Entry 6SLL (X-ray diffraction, 1.20 A resolution); this record covers chains A and B.

# Chain A (and B)
Molecule: L-2,4-diaminobutyric acid acetyltransferase
Organism: Geobacillus sp. (strain Y412MC10)
Notes: EC 2.3.1.178; chain B of this document is another copy of the same molecule, construct and numbering; everything in this record applies to it too
UniProt: D3EKC1 (D3EKC1_GEOS4); residue numbers follow UniProt; this construct covers 1-170
Sequence (186 residues; each row starts with the number of its first residue; numbers below 1 keep their minus sign (Trp-9 is residue -9)):
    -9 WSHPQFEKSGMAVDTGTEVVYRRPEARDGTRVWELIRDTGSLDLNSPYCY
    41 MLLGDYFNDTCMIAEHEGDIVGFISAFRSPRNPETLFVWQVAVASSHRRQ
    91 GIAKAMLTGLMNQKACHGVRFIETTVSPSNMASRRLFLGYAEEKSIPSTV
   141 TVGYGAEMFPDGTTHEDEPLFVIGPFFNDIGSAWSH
Unresolved in the structure: -9 to 5, 170-176 (chain B: -9 to 5, 172-176)
Construct notes: expression tag (-9 to 0, 171-176)
Ion coordination: Mg2+ near Val116 (its only coordinating residue here)
Residues lining bound ligands:
  - coenzyme A (COA): Thr29, Ser31, Leu32, Val81, Ala82, Val83, Arg88, Arg89, Gln90, Gly91, Ile92, Ala93, Lys94, Asn120, Ala122, Ser123, Arg125, Leu126
  - 2,4-diaminobutyric acid (DAB): Leu32, Asp33, Trp79, Gln80, Thr114, Thr115, Glu158
Reported in the primary citation:
  - self-association interface (contacts with another copy of this molecule): Tyr38
  - binding site for coenzyme A: Ser31, Asn120
  - binding site for 2,4-diaminobutyric acid: Tyr38
  - conformationally variable residues (side-chain flip): Asn120, Ser123
  - mutagenesis - D33A, H155A: decreased catalytic activity on 2,4-diaminobutyric acid
  - mutagenesis - Y38A, Q80A, T115A, E158A: abolished catalytic activity on 2,4-diaminobutyric acid
  - mutagenesis - Y38A, Q80A, T115A: decreased catalytic activity

# How chain A and chain B interact
Contacting residue pairs (74):
  Ala16(A) - Tyr144(B)  hydrophobic
  Ala16(A) - Met148(B)
  Arg17(A) - Met148(B)
  Thr20(A) - Met148(B)  hydrogen bond (side chain-backbone)
  Thr20(A) - Phe149(B)
  Thr20(A) - Pro150(B)
  Trp23(A) - Pro150(B)  hydrophobic
  Asp33(A) - Ser36(B)
  Asp33(A) - Tyr38(B)
  Leu34(A) - Ser36(B)
  Asn35(A) - Asn35(B)
  Asn35(A) - Ser36(B)  hydrogen bond
  Asn35(A) - Cys39(B)
  Ser36(A) - Asp33(B)
  Ser36(A) - Leu34(B)
  Ser36(A) - Asn35(B)  hydrogen bond
  Pro37(A) - Pro150(B)  hydrophobic
  Tyr38(A) - Asp33(B)
  Tyr38(A) - Phe77(B)
  Tyr38(A) - Trp79(B)
  Tyr38(A) - Thr115(B)  hydrogen bond
  Tyr38(A) - Tyr144(B)  hydrophobic
  Tyr38(A) - Glu158(B)
  Cys39(A) - Asn35(B)
  Cys39(A) - Trp79(B)  hydrophobic
  Met41(A) - Met148(B)
  Met41(A) - Phe149(B)  hydrophobic
  Leu42(A) - Phe77(B)  hydrophobic
  Leu42(A) - Trp79(B)
  Leu42(A) - Tyr144(B)
  Asp45(A) - Arg71(B)  salt bridge
  Asp45(A) - Tyr144(B)  hydrogen bond
  Tyr46(A) - Phe67(B)  hydrophobic
  Tyr46(A) - Ser69(B)
  Tyr46(A) - Pro70(B)
  Tyr46(A) - Arg71(B)
  Tyr46(A) - Phe77(B)
  Tyr46(A) - Glu113(B)  hydrogen bond
  Tyr46(A) - Tyr144(B)
  Phe47(A) - Phe67(B)  hydrophobic
  Phe47(A) - Pro70(B)  hydrophobic
  Asn48(A) - Arg71(B)  hydrogen bond
  Asp49(A) - Arg71(B)  salt bridge
  Phe67(A) - Tyr46(B)  hydrophobic
  Phe67(A) - Phe47(B)  hydrophobic
  Ser69(A) - Tyr46(B)
  Pro70(A) - Tyr46(B)
  Pro70(A) - Phe47(B)  hydrophobic
  Arg71(A) - Asp45(B)  salt bridge
  Arg71(A) - Tyr46(B)
  Arg71(A) - Asn48(B)  hydrogen bond
  Arg71(A) - Asp49(B)  salt bridge
  Phe77(A) - Tyr38(B)
  Phe77(A) - Leu42(B)  hydrophobic
  Phe77(A) - Tyr46(B)
  Trp79(A) - Tyr38(B)
  Trp79(A) - Cys39(B)  hydrophobic
  Trp79(A) - Leu42(B)
  Glu113(A) - Tyr46(B)  hydrogen bond
  Thr115(A) - Tyr38(B)  hydrogen bond
  Tyr144(A) - Ala16(B)  hydrophobic
  Tyr144(A) - Tyr38(B)  hydrophobic
  Tyr144(A) - Leu42(B)
  Tyr144(A) - Asp45(B)  hydrogen bond
  Tyr144(A) - Tyr46(B)
  Met148(A) - Ala16(B)
  Met148(A) - Thr20(B)  hydrogen bond (backbone-side chain)
  Met148(A) - Met41(B)
  Phe149(A) - Thr20(B)
  Phe149(A) - Met41(B)  hydrophobic
  Pro150(A) - Thr20(B)
  Pro150(A) - Trp23(B)  hydrophobic
  Pro150(A) - Pro37(B)  hydrophobic
  Glu158(A) - Tyr38(B)
Interface residues without a listed pair, chain A (32 interface residues in all): Leu160
Interface residues without a listed pair, chain B (32 interface residues in all): Arg17, Leu160

# In short
Chain A and chain B each contribute 32 residues to their interface, with 12 hydrogen bonds and 4 salt bridges.
Among the polar pairs are Asp45(A)-Arg71(B), Asp49(A)-Arg71(B) and Thr20(A)-Met148(B). From the paper: a
binding site for coenzyme A at Ser31(A) and Asn120(A); Y38A, Q80A and T115A of chain A, among others, abolish
catalytic activity on 2,4-diaminobutyric acid; 6 substitutions were tested in all.
Both chains are L-2,4-diaminobutyric acid acetyltransferase (Geobacillus sp. (strain Y412MC10)). Entry 6SLL
(Diaminobutyrate acetyltransferase EctA from Paenibacillus lautus in complex with its substrate
L-2,4-diaminobutyric acid (DAB) and coenzyme ...) was determined by X-ray diffraction, deposited together with
6SJY, 6SK1, 6SL8 and 6SLK.
